Entry 7QJE (electron microscopy, 7.80 A resolution (low resolution: residue-level contacts below are approximate; hydrogen-bond / salt-bridge calls are withheld)); this record covers chains K and L of the 8 polymer chains in the assembly.

== Chain K ==
Molecule: Gamma-tubulin complex component 4
Source organism: Homo sapiens
UniProt: Q9UGJ1 (GCP4_HUMAN); residues 1-667 here = UniProt positions 1-667
Sequence (667 residues; numbered 1 to 667; the number before each row is that of its first residue):
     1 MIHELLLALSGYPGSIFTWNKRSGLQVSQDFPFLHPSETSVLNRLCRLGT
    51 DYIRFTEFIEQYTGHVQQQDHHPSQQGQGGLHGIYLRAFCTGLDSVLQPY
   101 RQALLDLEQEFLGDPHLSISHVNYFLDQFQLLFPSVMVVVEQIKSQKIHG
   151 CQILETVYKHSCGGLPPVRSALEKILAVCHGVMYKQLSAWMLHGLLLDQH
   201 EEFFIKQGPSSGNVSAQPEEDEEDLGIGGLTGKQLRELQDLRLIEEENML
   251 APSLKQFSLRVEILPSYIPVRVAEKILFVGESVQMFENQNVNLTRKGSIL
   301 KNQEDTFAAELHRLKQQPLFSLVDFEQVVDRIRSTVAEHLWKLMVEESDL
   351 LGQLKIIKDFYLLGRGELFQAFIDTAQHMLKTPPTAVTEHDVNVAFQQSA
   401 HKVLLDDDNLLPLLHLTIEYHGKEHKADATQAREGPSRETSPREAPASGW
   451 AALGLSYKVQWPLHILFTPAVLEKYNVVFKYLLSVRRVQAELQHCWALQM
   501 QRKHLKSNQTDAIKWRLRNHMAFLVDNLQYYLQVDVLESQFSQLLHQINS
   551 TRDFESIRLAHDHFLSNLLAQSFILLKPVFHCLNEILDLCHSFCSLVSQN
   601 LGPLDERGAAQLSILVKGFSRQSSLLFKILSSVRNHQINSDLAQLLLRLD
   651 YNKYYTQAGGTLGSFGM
Unresolved in the structure: 70-75, 207-252, 292-299, 423-447, 503-508, 632-635, 658-667

== Chain L ==
Molecule: Gamma-tubulin complex component 6
Source organism: Homo sapiens
UniProt: Q96RT7 (GCP6_HUMAN); the construct has insertions or renumbered stretches relative to UniProt, so the offset changes along the chain: 1-608 = UniProt 1-608; 1474-1811 = UniProt 1482-1819
Sequence (1819 residues; row label = number of the first residue in the row; note: 865 numbers in that range are skipped by the numbering (no residue carries them; nothing is unmodelled there); a row labelled like 608A-608Z holds insertion residues (608A, then the next letters in order)):
     1 MASITQLFDDLCEALLPAAKTHLGQRSVNRKRAKRSLKKVAYNALFTNLF
    51 QDETQQLQPDMSKLPARNKILMLSFDLRVGGLGPKADRLEELVEELEAAP
   101 CCPLLEVGSVLDLLVQLAGSGPPQVLPRKRDYFLNNKHVGRNVPYSGYDC
   151 DDLSVFEMDVQSLISREECLCHSMIQETLQVMEAAPGTGLPTVGLFSFGD
   201 PCGDRFERDTRVSLFGALVHSRTYDMDVRLGLPPVPDNADLSGLAIKVPP
   251 SVDQWEDEGFQSASNLTPDSQSEPSVTPDVDLWEAALTYEASKRRCWERV
   301 GCPPGHREEPYLTEAGRDAFDKFCRLHQGELQLLAGGVLQAPQPVLVKEC
   351 ELVKDVLNVLIGVVSATFSLCQPAQAFVVKRGVHVSGASPESISSLLSEV
   401 AEYGTCYTRLSHFSLQPVLDSLYSKGLVFQAFTSGLRRYLQYYRACVLST
   451 PPTLSLLTIGFLFKKLGRQLRYLAELCGVGAVLPGTCGGGPRAAFPTGVK
   501 LLSYLYQEALHNCSNEHYPVLLSLLKTSCEPYTRFIHDWVYSGVFRDAYG
   551 EFMIQVNHEYLSFRDKLYWTHGYVLISKEVEDCVPVFLKHIAHDIYVCGK
   601 TINLLKLC
608A-608Z CPRHYLCWSDVPVPRISVIFSLEELK
609A-609Z EIEKDCAVYVGRMERVARHSSVSKEE
610A-610Z KELRMEIAKQELIAHAREAASRVLSA
611A-611Z LSDRQMSERMALDARKREQFQRLKEQ
612A-612Z FVKDQERRQAARQEELDDDFSYAREL
613A-613Z RDRERRLKSLEEELERKARQALVDHY
614A-614Z SKLSAEAARREQKALWRIQRHRLESA
615A-615Z RLRFLLEDEKHIQEMLKAVSEAHQPQ
616A-616Z EPPDVLLSVHPQVTSPGPEHPEGGQG
617A-617Z CDSGSAEQHSPAWDGWNRPGLLTPQP
618A-618Z LKPLAVGAGGRGLQQAEGARPFSDSL
619A-619Z SIGDFLPVGPGAEPSVQTGMVPLLEV
620A-620Z ALQTINLDLPPSAPGEAPAAASTQPS
621A-621Z RPQEYDFSTVLRPAVATSPAPGPLQA
622A-622Z AECSLGSSGLQLWEDSCGKMDACGSA
623A-623Z SRETLLPSHPPRRAALEEGSSQPTER
624A-624Z LFGQVSGGGLPTGDYASEIAPTRPRW
625A-625Z NTHGHVSDASIRVGENVSDVAPTQPR
626A-626Z WNTHGHVSNASISLGESVSDVAPTRP
627A-627Z RWNIHGHVSNASIRVGENVSDVAPTR
628A-628Z PRWNTHGHVSNASIRVGENVSDVAPT
629A-629Z RPRWNTHGHVSDASISLGESVSDMAP
630A-630Z ARPRWNTHGHVSDASISLGESVSDMA
631A-631Z PTRPRWNTHGHVSDTSIRVGENVSDV
632A-632Z APIRSRCNTHGHVSDASISLGEPVSD
633A-633Z VVSTRPRWNTHVPIPPPHMVLGALSP
634A-634Z EAEPNTPRPQQSPPGHTSQSALSLGA
635A-635Z QSTVLDCGPRLPVEVGPSLSSPSSGC
636A-636Z GEGSISVGENVSDVAPTQPWWPNTPG
637A-637Z DSVSEELGPGRSGDTEDLSPNWPLNS
638A-638Z QEDTAAQSSPGRGEEAEASAAEAQGG
639A-639Z EQAYLAGLAGQYHLERYPDSYESMSE
640A-640Z PPIAHLLRPVLPRAFAFPVDPQVQSA
641A-641O ADETAVQLSELLTLP
  1474 VLMKRSITAPLAAHISLVNKAAVDYFFVELHLEAHYEALRHFLLMEDGEF
  1524 AQSLSDLLFEKLGAGQTPGELLNPLVLNSVLSKALQCSLHGDTPHASNLS
  1574 LALKYLPEVFAPNAPDVLSCLELRYKVDWPLNIVITEGCVSKYSGVFSFL
  1624 LQLKLMMWALKDVCFHLKRTALLSHMAGSVQFRQLQLFKHEMQHFVKVIQ
  1674 GYIANQILHVTWCEFRARLATVGDLEEIQRAHAEYLHKAVFRGLLTEKAA
  1724 PVMNVIHSIFSLVLKFRSQLISQAWGPPGGPRGAEHPNFALMQQSYNTFK
  1774 YYSHFLFKVVTKLVNRGYQPHLEDFLLRINFNNYYQDA
Unresolved in the structure: 1-281, 371-389, 418-424, 480-493, 557-565, 575-585, 608A-608Z, 609A-609Z, 610A-610Z, 611A-611Z, 612A-612Z, 613A-613Z, 614A-614Z, 615A-615Z, 616A-616Z, 617A-617Z, 618A-618Z, 619A-619Z, 620A-620Z, 621A-621Z, 622A-622Z, 623A-623Z, 624A-624Z, 625A-625Z, 626A-626Z, 627A-627Z, 628A-628Z, 629A-629Z, 630A-630Z, 631A-631Z, 632A-632Z, 633A-633Z, 634A-634Z, 635A-635Z, 636A-636Z, 637A-637Z, 638A-638Z, 639A-639Z, 640A-640Z, 641A-641O, 1536-1540, 1583-1587, 1645-1648, 1694-1697, 1744-1758, 1790-1791, 1808-1811

== Chain K / chain L interface ==
Pairs across the interface (81):
  Met1(K) - Gly316(L)
  Met1(K) - Phe320(L)
  Ile2(K) - Arg317(L)
  His3(K) - Arg317(L)
  His3(K) - Glu349(L)
  His3(K) - Leu457(L)
  Leu6(K) - Leu457(L)
  Leu7(K) - Leu396(L)
  Leu7(K) - Leu457(L)
  Ser10(K) - Phe461(L)
  Gly11(K) - Lys464(L)
  Tyr12(K) - Ser395(L)
  Tyr12(K) - Leu396(L)
  Tyr12(K) - Glu399(L)
  Tyr12(K) - Gly460(L)
  Pro13(K) - Glu399(L)
  Gly14(K) - Ser392(L)
  Gly14(K) - Ser395(L)
  Ser15(K) - Glu391(L)
  Ser15(K) - Ser392(L)
  Ile16(K) - Glu391(L)
  Ile16(K) - Ser392(L)
  Gln29(K) - His327(L)
  Phe31(K) - Phe323(L)
  Pro32(K) - Leu312(L)
  Pro32(K) - Phe323(L)
  Pro32(K) - Leu326(L)
  Phe33(K) - Leu312(L)
  Phe33(K) - Thr313(L)
  Phe33(K) - Gly316(L)
  Phe33(K) - Ala319(L)
  Phe33(K) - Phe320(L)
  Leu34(K) - Leu312(L)
  Leu34(K) - Thr313(L)
  His35(K) - Thr313(L)
  Glu38(K) - Thr313(L)
  Thr56(K) - Lys464(L)
  Ile59(K) - Arg468(L)
  Glu60(K) - Tyr403(L)
  Glu60(K) - Arg468(L)
  Glu60(K) - Arg471(L)
  Val66(K) - Glu475(L)
  Gln67(K) - Tyr472(L)
  Gln67(K) - Glu475(L)
  Gln67(K) - Leu476(L)
  Gln67(K) - Glu508(L)
  Gln68(K) - His511(L)
  Ile84(K) - His511(L)
  Ile84(K) - Cys513(L)
  Arg87(K) - His511(L)
  Arg87(K) - Asn515(L)
  Thr91(K) - Asn515(L)
  Thr91(K) - Glu516(L)
  Asp94(K) - Lys465(L)
  Asp94(K) - Arg468(L)
  Asp94(K) - Glu516(L)
  Gln98(K) - Lys465(L)
  Arg101(K) - Phe461(L)
  Arg101(K) - Lys464(L)
  Arg101(K) - Lys465(L)
  Arg101(K) - Arg468(L)
  Leu104(K) - Phe461(L)
  Leu105(K) - Thr458(L)
  Leu105(K) - Phe461(L)
  Glu108(K) - Ser455(L)
  Glu108(K) - Leu456(L)
  Glu108(K) - Leu457(L)
  Glu108(K) - Thr458(L)
  Phe111(K) - Arg317(L)
  Leu112(K) - Ser455(L)
  Ser118(K) - Thr313(L)
  Ile119(K) - Thr313(L)
  Val182(K) - Ser514(L)
  Lys185(K) - Cys513(L)
  Lys185(K) - Ser514(L)
  Lys185(K) - Tyr518(L)
  Gln186(K) - Cys513(L)
  His193(K) - Val1474(L)
  His193(K) - Met1476(L)
  His390(K) - Val1787(L)
  His390(K) - Asn1788(L)
Also at the interface, not in a pair above, chain K (48 interface residues in all): Glu4, Pro36, Thr63, Ala88, Pro115
Also at the interface, not in a pair above, chain L (44 interface residues in all): Ala315, Pro390, Asn512, His517

== Overview ==
Chain K and chain L form an interface of 48 and 44 residues respectively.
Here chain K is Gamma-tubulin complex component 4 and chain L is Gamma-tubulin complex component 6, both from
Homo sapiens. Entry 7QJE (Structure of recombinant human gamma-Tubulin Ring Complex 4-spoked assembly
intermediate (spokes 9-12)) was determined by electron microscopy (same publication as 7QJ0, 7QJ1, 7QJ2, 7QJ3,
7QJ4 and 7QJD).
